Entry 6K0O (X-ray diffraction, 1.99 A resolution); this record covers chain A.

== Chain A ==
Name: Scavenger receptor cysteine-rich type 1 protein M160
Organism: Homo sapiens
Reference sequence: Q9NR16 (C163B_HUMAN); numbering as in UniProt (aligned over 795-895)
Amino-acid sequence (104 residues; row label = number of the first residue in the row; note: 794 numbers in that range are skipped by the numbering (no residue carries them; nothing is unmodelled there); numbers below 1 keep their minus sign (Arg-1 is residue -1)):
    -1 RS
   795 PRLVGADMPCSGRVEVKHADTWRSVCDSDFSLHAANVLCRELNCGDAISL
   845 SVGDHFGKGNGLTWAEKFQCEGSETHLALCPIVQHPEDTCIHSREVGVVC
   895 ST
Differences from the reference sequence: expression tag (-1 to 0, 896)
Cystine bridges: Cys804-Cys838, Cys820-Cys884, Cys833-Cys894, Cys864-Cys874

== In short ==
Chain A is Scavenger receptor cysteine-rich type 1 protein M160 (Homo sapiens); the structure, The crystal
structure of human CD163-like homolog SRCR8, was determined by X-ray diffraction, deposited together with
6K0L.
